6ZYH - chains A and B; structure by X-ray diffraction, 1.88 A resolution.

[Chain A (and B)]
Name: Endoplasmic reticulum chaperone BiP
From: Cricetulus griseus
Notes: EC 3.6.4.10; chain B of this document is another copy of the same molecule, construct and numbering; everything in this record applies to it too
UniProtKB: G3I8R9 (BIP_CRIGR); residue numbers follow UniProt; this construct covers 28-406
Chain sequence (379 residues; numbered 28 to 406; the number before each row is that of its first residue):
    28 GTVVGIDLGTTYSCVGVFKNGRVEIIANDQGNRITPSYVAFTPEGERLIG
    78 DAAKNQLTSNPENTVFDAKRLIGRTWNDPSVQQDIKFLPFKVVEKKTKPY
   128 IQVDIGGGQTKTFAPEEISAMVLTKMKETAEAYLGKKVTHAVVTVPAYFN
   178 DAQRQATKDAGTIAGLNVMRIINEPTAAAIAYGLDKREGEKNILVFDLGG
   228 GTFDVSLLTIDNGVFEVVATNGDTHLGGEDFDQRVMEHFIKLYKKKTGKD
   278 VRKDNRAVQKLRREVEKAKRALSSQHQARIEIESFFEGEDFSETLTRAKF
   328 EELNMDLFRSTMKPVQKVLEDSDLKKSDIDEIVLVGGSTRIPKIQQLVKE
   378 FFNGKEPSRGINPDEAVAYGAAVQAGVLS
UniProt features mapped onto this chain:
  - binding site (ATP): Gly36 to Tyr39, Lys96, Gly227 to Thr229, Glu293 to Ser300, Gly364 to Arg367
  - modified residue: Ser86 (Phosphoserine), Lys125 (N6-acetyllysine), Tyr160 (3'-nitrotyrosine), Lys213 (N6-acetyllysine), Lys271 (N6-acetyllysine), Lys326 (N6-acetyllysine), Lys353 (N6-acetyllysine)
  - cross-link (Glycyl lysine isopeptide (Lys-Gly)): Lys352 (interchain with G-Cter in SUMO2), Lys353 (interchain with G-Cter in SUMO1)
Bound ions: Ca2+ site 1: His252, Asp257 (shared with Gly315(B) of chain B); Ca2+ site 2: Gly315 (shared with His252(B), Asp257(B) of chain B)
Small-molecule neighbours: ADP (adenosine-5'-diphosphate): Gly36, Thr37, Thr38, Tyr39, Ile61, Gly226, Gly227, Gly228, Gly255, Glu256, Glu293, Lys296, Arg297, Ser300, Gly363, Gly364, Ser365, Arg367, Ile368, Asp391
What the authors report for this chain:
  - Ca2+ coordination: His252, Asp257
  - mutagenesis - D257A, D257N: unchanged binding to Ca2+
  - mutagenesis - T229A: unchanged binding to MABA-ADP

[Interface between chain A and chain B]
Residue-residue contacts - 18 pairs, chain A then chain B:
  Gln110(A) with Thr274(B); Glu316(B); Asp317(B), hydrogen bond (side chain-backbone)
  Lys113(A) with Arg306(B); Ser319(B), hydrogen bond (side chain-backbone); Glu320(B), salt bridge
  Phe114(A) with Asp317(B); Phe318(B); Ser319(B)
  Asp250(A) with Glu314(B)
  His252(A) with Gly315(B); Glu316(B), salt bridge
  Leu253(A) with Glu314(B)
  Asp257(A) with Ser311(B), hydrogen bond; Gly315(B)
  Gln260(A) with Glu310(B); Ser311(B)
  Arg261(A) with Arg283(B)
Other interface residues (no listed pair), chain A (12 interface residues in all): Pro106, Thr251, Asp333
Other interface residues (no listed pair), chain B (16 interface residues in all): Tyr270, Lys273, Lys287, Glu308

[In short]
12 residues of chain A face 16 of chain B across their interface, with 3 hydrogen bonds and 2 salt bridges.
Polar contacts include Lys113(A)-Glu320(B), His252(A)-Glu316(B) and Gln110(A)-Asp317(B). Chain A binds ADP.
The paper reports that D257A and D257N of chain A leave binding to Ca2+ unchanged; Ca2+ coordination by
His252(A) and Asp257(A).
Both chains are Endoplasmic reticulum chaperone BiP (Cricetulus griseus). Entry 6ZYH (Crystal structure of
GRP78 (70kDa heat shock protein 5 / BiP) ATPase domain in complex with ...) was determined by X-ray
diffraction (same publication as 7A4U and 7A4V).
